Entry 8CJ2 (X-ray diffraction, 2.13 A resolution); this record covers chains C and D of the 8 polymer chains in the assembly.

[Chain C (and D)]
Protein: Histone chaperone ASF1A
From: Homo sapiens
Notes: chain D of this document is another copy of the same molecule, construct and numbering; everything in this record applies to it too
Reference sequence: Q9Y294 (ASF1A_HUMAN); numbering as in UniProt (aligned over 1-156)
Amino-acid sequence (156 residues; numbered 1 to 156; the number before each row is that of its first residue):
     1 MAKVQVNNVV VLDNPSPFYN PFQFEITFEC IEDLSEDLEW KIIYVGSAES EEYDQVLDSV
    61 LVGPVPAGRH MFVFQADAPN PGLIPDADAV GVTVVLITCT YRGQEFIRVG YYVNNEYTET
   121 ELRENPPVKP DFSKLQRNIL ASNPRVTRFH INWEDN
Unresolved in the structure: 155-156
Curated features (UniProtKB/Swiss-Prot):
  - motif: Ile31 to Asp37 (Required for interaction with HIRA)
  - mutagenesis: Glu36 to Asp37 (Abrogates interaction with HIRA and induction of senescence-associated heterochromatin foci), Asp37 (D37A: Abrogates interaction with CHAF1B and HIRA), Glu49 (E49A: Loss of interaction with TLK2), Asp54 (D54R: Reduces interaction with histone H3), Val62 to Pro64 (Abrogates interaction with HIRA and induction of senescence-associated heterochromatin foci), Asp88 (D88A: Loss of interaction with TLK2. Reduced phosphorylation), Val94 (V94R: Abrogates interaction with histone H3 and histone H4. Loss of interaction with TLK2. Reduced phosphorylation), Arg108 (R108E: Reduces interaction with histone H3)

[Interface between chain C and chain D]
Contacting residue pairs (4):
  Arg69(C) - Thr120(D)  hydrogen bond
  Arg123(C) - Asn7(D)
  Asn138(C) - Ser142(D)  hydrogen bond
  Ile139(C) - Ser142(D)
Also at the interface, not in a pair above, chain C (6 interface residues in all): Leu140, Ser142
Also at the interface, not in a pair above, chain D (5 interface residues in all): Asn8, Leu140

[Overview]
Chain C and chain D form an interface of 6 and 5 residues respectively, with 2 hydrogen bonds. Among the polar
pairs are Arg69(C)-Thr120(D) and Asn138(C)-Ser142(D). From UniProt: 10 mutagenesis sites on chain C.
Chain C and chain D are both Histone chaperone ASF1A (Homo sapiens); the structure, Urea-based foldamer
inhibitor c3u_5 chimera in complex with ASF1 histone chaperone, was determined by X-ray diffraction (same
publication as 8BV1, 8CJ1 and 8CJ3).
